1FPC - chains L and H of the 3 polymer chains in the assembly; structure by X-ray diffraction, 2.30 A resolution.

== Chain L ==
Molecule: thrombin
From: Homo sapiens
Notes: EC 3.4.21.5
Reference sequence: P00734 (THRB_HUMAN); residues 1-14 here correspond to UniProt positions 336-349 (UniProt number = residue number + 335)
Chain sequence (36 residues; row label = number of the first residue in the row; a row labelled like 14A-14N holds insertion residues (14A, then the next letters in order)):
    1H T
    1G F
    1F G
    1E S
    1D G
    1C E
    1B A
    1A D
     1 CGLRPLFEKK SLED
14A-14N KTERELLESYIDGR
Disordered / not traced: 1H, 1G, 1F, 1E, 1D, 1C, 1B, 14L-14N
Swiss-Prot annotation at these positions:
  - site: Arg14N (Cleavage)

== Chain H ==
Molecule: thrombin
From: Homo sapiens
Notes: EC 3.4.21.5
Reference sequence: P00734 (THRB_HUMAN); the construct lacks a stretch of the UniProt sequence and is renumbered around it, so the offset changes along the chain: 16-36 = UniProt 364-384; 37-60 = UniProt 386-409; 61-77 = UniProt 419-435; 78-97 = UniProt 437-456; 7 more segments
Chain sequence (259 residues; numbered 16 to 247 plus 31 insertion-coded residues; 4 numbers in that range are skipped by the numbering (no residue carries them; nothing is unmodelled there); the number before each row is that of its first residue; a row labelled like 60A-60I holds insertion residues (60A, then the next letters in order)):
    16 IVEGSDAEIG MSPWQVMLFR K
   36A S
    37 PQELLCGASL ISDRWVLTAA HCLL
60A-60I YPPWDKNFT
    61 ENDLLVRIGK HSRTRYE
   77A R
    78 NIEKISMLEK IYIHPRYNWR
   97A E
    98 NLDRDIALMK LKKPVAFSDY IHPVCLPDRE TA
129A-129C ASL
   130 LQAGYKGRVT GWGNLKE
146A-146H TWTANVGK
   150 GQPSVLQVVN LPIVERPVCK DSTRIRITDN MFCAG
  184A Y
   185 KP
186A-186D DEGK
   187 RGDACEGDSG GPFVMKSP
204A-204B FN
   205 NRWYQMGIVS WGE
   219 GCD
  221A R
   222 DGKYGFYTHV FRLKKWIQKV IDQFGE
Disordered / not traced: 146A-146H, 245-247
Disulfides: Cys42-Cys58, Cys168-Cys182, Cys191-Cys220
Ligand contacts: 0ZI (amino{[(4S)-4-({[5-(dimethylamino)naphthalen-1-yl]sulfonyl}amino)-5-(4-ethylpiperidin-1-yl)-5-oxopentyl]amino}methaniminium): His57, Tyr60A, Trp60D, Lys60F, Glu97A, Asn98, Leu99, Asp189, Ala190, Cys191, Glu192, Val213, Ser214, Trp215, Gly216, Glu217, Gly219, Cys220, Gly226
Swiss-Prot annotation at these positions:
  - region: Ala183 to Val200 (High affinity receptor-binding region which is also known as the TP508 peptide)
  - active site (Charge relay system): His57, Asp102, Ser195
  - glycosylation: Asn60G (N-linked (GlcNAc...) (complex) asparagine)

== Interface between chain L and chain H ==
Residue-residue contacts (59; chain L residue first):
  Cys1(L) - Pro120(H)
  Cys1(L) - Val121(H)
  Cys1(L) - Cys122(H)  disulfide
  Cys1(L) - Arg206(H)  hydrogen bond (backbone-side chain)
  Asp1A(L) - His119(H)  salt bridge
  Asp1A(L) - Arg206(H)
  Gly2(L) - Pro120(H)  hydrogen bond (backbone-backbone)
  Gly2(L) - Val121(H)
  Gly2(L) - Cys122(H)  hydrogen bond (backbone-side chain)
  Gly2(L) - Arg206(H)
  Gly2(L) - Trp207(H)  hydrogen bond (backbone-backbone)
  Leu3(L) - His119(H)  hydrogen bond (backbone-side chain)
  Leu3(L) - Asn205(H)
  Leu3(L) - Arg206(H)
  Arg4(L) - Gly25(H)
  Arg4(L) - Met26(H)  hydrogen bond (side chain-backbone)
  Arg4(L) - Pro28(H)
  Arg4(L) - Trp29(H)
  Arg4(L) - Arg137(H)
  Arg4(L) - Trp207(H)
  Pro5(L) - Ser115(H)
  Pro5(L) - Asp116(H)
  Pro5(L) - His119(H)
  Leu6(L) - Asp116(H)
  Phe7(L) - Glu23(H)
  Phe7(L) - Ile24(H)
  Phe7(L) - Gly25(H)
  Phe7(L) - Met26(H)  hydrophobic
  Glu8(L) - Lys202(H)  salt bridge
  Glu8(L) - Asn205(H)
  Glu8(L) - Trp207(H)  hydrogen bond
  Lys9(L) - His119(H)
  Asp14(L) - Glu23(H)
  Asp14(L) - Met26(H)
  Asp14(L) - Arg137(H)  salt bridge
  Lys14A(L) - Glu23(H)  salt bridge
  Thr14B(L) - Arg137(H)  hydrogen bond
  Thr14B(L) - Asn159(H)  hydrogen bond
  Glu14C(L) - Arg137(H)
  Glu14C(L) - Lys202(H)  salt bridge
  Glu14E(L) - Lys135(H)  salt bridge
  Glu14E(L) - Asn159(H)  hydrogen bond
  Glu14E(L) - Tyr184A(H)  hydrogen bond
  Leu14F(L) - Lys135(H)
  Leu14F(L) - Gly136(H)
  Leu14F(L) - Arg137(H)
  Leu14F(L) - Asn159(H)
  Leu14F(L) - Trp207(H)  hydrophobic
  Leu14G(L) - Lys202(H)
  Leu14G(L) - Pro204(H)  hydrophobic
  Ser14I(L) - Gly133(H)
  Ser14I(L) - Tyr134(H)
  Ser14I(L) - Lys135(H)  hydrogen bond (side chain-backbone)
  Tyr14J(L) - Tyr134(H)  hydrophobic
  Tyr14J(L) - Lys135(H)  hydrogen bond (side chain-backbone)
  Tyr14J(L) - Met201(H)
  Tyr14J(L) - Lys202(H)
  Tyr14J(L) - Pro204(H)  hydrophobic
  Ile14K(L) - Tyr134(H)
Also at the interface, not in a pair above, chain H (27 interface residues in all): Tyr117, Leu129C
Cross-chain cystine bridges: Cys1(L)-Cys122(H)

== Summary ==
The interface between chain L and chain H involves 20 residues on one side and 27 on the other; the contacts
include 1 disulfide bond, 13 hydrogen bonds and 6 salt bridges. Polar contacts include Asp1A(L)-His119(H),
Glu8(L)-Lys202(H) and Lys14A(L)-Glu23(H). Chain H binds compound 0ZI.
Here chain L is thrombin and chain H is thrombin, both from Homo sapiens. Entry 1FPC (Active site mimetic
inhibition of thrombin) was determined by X-ray diffraction together with 3HAT from the same study.
